8HF0 - chains A and C of the 7 polymer chains in the assembly; structure by electron microscopy, 3.72 A resolution.

[Chain A]
Molecule: Dicer-2, isoform A
Organism: Drosophila melanogaster
Notes: EC 3.1.21.1, 3.1.26.-, 3.1.26.3, 3.6.1.3
UniProt: A1ZAW0 (A1ZAW0_DROME); residues 1-1722 here = UniProt positions 1-1722
Sequence (1722 residues; numbered 1 to 1722; the number before each row is that of its first residue):
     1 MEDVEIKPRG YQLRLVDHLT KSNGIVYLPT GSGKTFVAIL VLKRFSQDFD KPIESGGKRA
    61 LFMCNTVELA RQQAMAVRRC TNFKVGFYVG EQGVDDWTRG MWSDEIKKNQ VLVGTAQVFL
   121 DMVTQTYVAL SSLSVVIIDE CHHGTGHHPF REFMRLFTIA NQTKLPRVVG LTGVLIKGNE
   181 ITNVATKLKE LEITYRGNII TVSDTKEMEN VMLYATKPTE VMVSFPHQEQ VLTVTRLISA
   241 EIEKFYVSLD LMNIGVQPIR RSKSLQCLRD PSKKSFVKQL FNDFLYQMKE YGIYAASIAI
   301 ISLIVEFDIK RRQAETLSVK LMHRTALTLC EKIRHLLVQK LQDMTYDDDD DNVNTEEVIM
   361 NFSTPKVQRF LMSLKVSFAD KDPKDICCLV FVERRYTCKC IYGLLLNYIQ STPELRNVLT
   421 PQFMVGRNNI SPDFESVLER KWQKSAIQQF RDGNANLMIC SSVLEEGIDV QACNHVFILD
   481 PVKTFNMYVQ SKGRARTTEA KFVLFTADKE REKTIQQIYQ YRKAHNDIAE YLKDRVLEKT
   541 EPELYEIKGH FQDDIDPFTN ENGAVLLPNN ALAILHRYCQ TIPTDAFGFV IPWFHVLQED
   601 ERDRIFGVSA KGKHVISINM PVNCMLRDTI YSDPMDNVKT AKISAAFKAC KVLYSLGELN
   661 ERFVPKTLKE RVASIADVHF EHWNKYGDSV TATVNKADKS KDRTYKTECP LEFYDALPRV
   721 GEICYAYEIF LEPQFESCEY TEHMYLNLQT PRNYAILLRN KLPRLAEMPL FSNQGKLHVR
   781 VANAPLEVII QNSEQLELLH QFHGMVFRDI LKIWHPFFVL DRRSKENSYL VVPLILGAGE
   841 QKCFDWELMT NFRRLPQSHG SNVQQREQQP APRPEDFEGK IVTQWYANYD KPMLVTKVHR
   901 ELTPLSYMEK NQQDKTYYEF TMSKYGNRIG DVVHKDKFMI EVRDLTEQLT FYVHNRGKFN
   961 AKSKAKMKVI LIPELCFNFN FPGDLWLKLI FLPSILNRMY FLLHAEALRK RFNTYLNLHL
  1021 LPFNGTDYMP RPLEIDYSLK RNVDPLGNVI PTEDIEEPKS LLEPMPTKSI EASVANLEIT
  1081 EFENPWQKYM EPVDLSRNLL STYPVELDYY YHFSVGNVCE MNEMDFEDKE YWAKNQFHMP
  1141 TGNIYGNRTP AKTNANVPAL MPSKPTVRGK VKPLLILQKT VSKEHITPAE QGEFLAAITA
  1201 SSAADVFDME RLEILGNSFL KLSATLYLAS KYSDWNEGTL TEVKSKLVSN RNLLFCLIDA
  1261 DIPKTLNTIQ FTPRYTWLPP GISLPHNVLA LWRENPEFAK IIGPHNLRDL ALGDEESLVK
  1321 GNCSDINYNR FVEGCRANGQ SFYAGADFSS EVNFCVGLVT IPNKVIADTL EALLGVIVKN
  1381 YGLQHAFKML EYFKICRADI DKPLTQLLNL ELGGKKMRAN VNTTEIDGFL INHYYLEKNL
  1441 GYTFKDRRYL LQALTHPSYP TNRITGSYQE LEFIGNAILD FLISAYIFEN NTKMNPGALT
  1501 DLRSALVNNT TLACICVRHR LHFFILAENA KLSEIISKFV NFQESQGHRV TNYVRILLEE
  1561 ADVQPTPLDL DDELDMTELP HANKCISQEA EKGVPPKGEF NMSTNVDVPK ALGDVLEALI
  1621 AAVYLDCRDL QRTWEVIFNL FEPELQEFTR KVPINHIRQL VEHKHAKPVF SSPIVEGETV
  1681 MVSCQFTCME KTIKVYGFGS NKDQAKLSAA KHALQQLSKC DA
Disordered / not traced: 1, 1043-1168, 1560-1593
Sequence notes: conflict Asn1217 (Asp in A1ZAW0), Asn1476 (Asp in A1ZAW0)
Reported in the primary citation:
  - conformationally variable residues (order/disorder transition): Thr1551 to Glu1559, Glu1560 to Gly1593, Val1594 to Val1608

[Chain C]
Molecule: LD06392p
Organism: Drosophila melanogaster
UniProt: Q9VLW8 (Q9VLW8_DROME); residue numbers follow UniProt; this construct covers 1-311
Sequence (311 residues; row label = number of the first residue in the row):
     1 MDNKSAVSAL QEFCARTQIN LPTYSFIPGE DGGYVCKVEL LEIEALGNGR SKRDAKHLAA
    61 SNILRKIQLL PGIHGLMKDS TVGDLDEELT NLNRDMVKEL RDYCVRREMP LPCIEVVQQS
   121 GTPSAPEFVA CCSVASIVRY GKSDKKKDAR QRAAIEMLAL ISSNSDNLRP DQMQVASTSK
   181 LKVVDMEESM EELEALRRKK FTTYWELKEA GSVDHTGMRL CDRHNYFKNF YPTLKKEAIE
   241 AINSDEYESS KDKAMDVMSS LKITPKISEV ESSSLVPLLS VELNCAFDVV LMAKETDIYD
   301 HIIDYFRTML I
Disordered / not traced: 1-185

[How chain A and chain C interact]
Pairs across the interface (58; chain A residue first):
  Glu241(A) with His301(C), salt bridge
  Ser248(A) with Leu278(C); Met292(C)
  Leu251(A) with Ser272(C), hydrogen bond (backbone-side chain); Ser274(C); Leu278(C)
  Met252(A) with Val270(C), hydrophobic; Glu271(C)
  Asn253(A) with Glu271(C); Ser272(C); Ser273(C)
  Ile304(A) with Arg223(C)
  Asp308(A) with Arg223(C), salt bridge
  Arg311(A) with Ser212(C), hydrogen bond
  Lys320(A) with Glu209(C)
  Leu321(A) with Met292(C), hydrophobic
  Arg324(A) with Glu282(C); Asp288(C), salt bridge; Val290(C)
  Thr325(A) with Val290(C); Met292(C)
  Thr328(A) with Asp288(C); Val289(C); Val290(C), hydrogen bond (side chain-backbone); Leu291(C); Tyr305(C)
  Glu331(A) with Arg223(C), salt bridge; Phe287(C)
  Lys332(A) with His301(C); Tyr305(C)
  Arg334(A) with His224(C), hydrogen bond (side chain-backbone)
  His335(A) with His224(C); Thr308(C), hydrogen bond (side chain-backbone); Met309(C), hydrogen bond (side chain-backbone)
  Gln339(A) with Thr308(C)
  Phe434(A) with Leu220(C); Cys221(C)
  Glu435(A) with Arg219(C), salt bridge; Leu220(C); Cys221(C), hydrogen bond (side chain-backbone)
  Ser436(A) with Leu220(C)
  Leu1557(A) with Tyr204(C), hydrophobic; Leu207(C)
  Leu1558(A) with Leu207(C), hydrophobic
  Phe1600(A) with Lys199(C); Lys200(C)
  Met1602(A) with Thr203(C)
  Thr1604(A) with Tyr204(C)
  Ile1674(A) with Arg197(C); Phe201(C)
  Glu1676(A) with Arg197(C), salt bridge; Arg198(C), salt bridge; Phe201(C)
  Thr1679(A) with Phe201(C); Trp205(C)
  Met1681(A) with Lys200(C); Phe201(C), hydrophobic
  Phe1698(A) with Tyr204(C)
Also at the interface, not in a pair above, chain A (35 interface residues in all): Ile301, Leu327, Leu336, Val1675
Also at the interface, not in a pair above, chain C (37 interface residues in all): Asn225, Ser280, Asp304, Ile311
The authors on this interface:
  - interface residues, chain A: Thr1551(A), Val1594(A)

[Summary]
The interface between chain A and chain C involves 35 residues on one side and 37 on the other; the contacts
include 7 hydrogen bonds and 7 salt bridges. Among the polar pairs are Glu241(A)-His301(C),
Asp308(A)-Arg223(C) and Arg324(A)-Asp288(C). From the paper: interface residues Thr1551(A) and Val1594(A);
conformational variability at Thr1551(A), Glu1560(A) and Val1594(A).
Here chain A is Dicer-2, isoform A and chain C is LD06392p, both from Drosophila melanogaster. Entry 8HF0
(DmDcr-2/R2D2/LoqsPD with 50bp-dsRNA in Dimer state) was determined by electron microscopy together with 8HF1
from the same study.
